7S3P - chain K; structure by X-ray diffraction, 2.89 A resolution.

Chain K:
Protein: Bromodomain-containing protein 3
Organism: Homo sapiens
Reference sequence: Q15059 (BRD3_HUMAN); numbering as in UniProt (aligned over 306-416)
Sequence (112 residues; each row starts with the number of its first residue):
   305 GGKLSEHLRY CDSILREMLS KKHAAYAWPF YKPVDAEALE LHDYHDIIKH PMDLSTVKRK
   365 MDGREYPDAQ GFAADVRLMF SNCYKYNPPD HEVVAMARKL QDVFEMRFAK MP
Not modelled in the structure: 305-308
Construct notes: expression tag (305)
Small-molecule neighbours: Physachenolide C (8L6): W332, P333, F334, V338, L343, L345, Y348, C387, Y390, N391, H395, E396, V397, M400
What the authors report for this chain:
  - specificity-determining residues: K336, E396

Overview:
Ligands of chain K: Physachenolide C. From the paper: specificity determinants K336 and E396.
Chain K is Bromodomain-containing protein 3 (Homo sapiens); the structure, BD2 domain of human BRD3 bound to
Physachenolide C, was determined by X-ray diffraction, deposited together with 7R8R.
